PDB entry 2IWC | X-ray diffraction, 2.10 A resolution | chain A

Chain A:
Molecule: Methicillin resistance MECR1 protein
From: Staphylococcus aureus subsp. aureus N315
Notes: fragment: extracellular penicillin-sensor domain, residues 334-585
UniProt: P0A0B0 (MECR_STAAN); numbering as in UniProt (aligned over 334-585)
Chain sequence (255 residues; row label = number of the first residue in the row):
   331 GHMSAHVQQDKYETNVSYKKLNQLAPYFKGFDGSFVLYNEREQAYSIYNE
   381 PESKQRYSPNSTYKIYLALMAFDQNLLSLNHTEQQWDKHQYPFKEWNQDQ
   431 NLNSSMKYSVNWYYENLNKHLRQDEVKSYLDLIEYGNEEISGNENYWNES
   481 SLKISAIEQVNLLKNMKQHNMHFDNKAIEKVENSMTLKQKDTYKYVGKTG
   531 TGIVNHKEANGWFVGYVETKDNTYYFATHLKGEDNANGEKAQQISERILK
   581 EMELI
Residues lining bound ligands: open form - penicillin g (PNM): N390, S391, K394, F423, W426, S439, N441, N478, K528, T529, G530, T531, I533, E538, G568

Summary:
Ligands of chain A: open form - penicillin g.
Chain A is Methicillin resistance MECR1 protein (Staphylococcus aureus subsp. aureus N315); the structure,
Benzylpenicilloyl-acylated MecR1 extracellular antibiotic-sensor domain, was determined by X-ray diffraction
together with 2IWB and 2IWD from the same study.
